Entry 1J5E (X-ray diffraction, 3.05 A resolution); this record covers chains A and E of the 21 polymer chains in the assembly.

== Chain A ==
Molecule: 16S ribosomal RNA
Organism: Thermus thermophilus
Sequence (1522 nucleotides; numbered 0 to 1544 plus 19 insertion-coded residues; 42 numbers in that range are skipped by the numbering (no residue carries them; nothing is unmodelled there); the number before each row is that of its first residue; a row labelled like 190A-190L holds insertion residues (190A, then the next letters in order); numbering starts at 0):
     0 UUUGUUGGAG AGUUUGAUCC UGGCUCAGGG UGAACGCUGG CGGCGUGCCU AAGACAUGCA
    60 AGUCGUGCGG G
    73 CCGCGGGGUU UU
    88 ACUCCG
    95 UGGUC
   101 AGCGGCGGAC GGGUGAGUAA CGCGUGGGU
  129A G
   130 ACCUACCCGG AAGAGGGGGA CAACCCGGGG AAACUCGGGC UAAUCCCCCA UGUGGACCCG
   190 C
190A-190L CCCUUGGGGUGU
   191 GUCCAAAGGG CUUU
   216 GCCCGCUUCC GGAUGGGCCC GCGUCCCAUC AGCUAGUUGG UGGGGUAAUG GCCCACCAAG
   276 GCGACGACGG GUAGCCGGUC UGAGAGGAUG GCCGGCCACA GGGGCACUGA GACACGGGCC
   336 CCACUCCUAC GGGAGGCAGC AGUUAGGAAU CUUCCGCAAU GGGCGCAAGC CUGACGGAGC
   396 GACGCCGCUU GGAGGAAGAA GCCCUUCGGG GUGUAAACUC CUGAA
   442 CCCGGGACGA AACCCCCGAC GA
   474 GGGGACUGAC GGUACCGGG
   494 GUAAUAGCGC CGGCCAACUC CGUGCCAGCA GCCGCGGUAA UACGGAGGGC GCGAGCGUUA
   554 CCCGGAUUCA CUGGGCGUAA AGGGCGUGUA GGCGGCCUGG GGCGUCCCAU GUGAAAGACC
   614 ACGGCUCAAC CGUGGGGGAG CGUGGGAUAC GCUCAGGCUA GACGGUGGGA GAGGGUGGUG
   674 GAAUUCCCGG AGUAGCGGUG AAAUGCGCAG AUACCGGGAG GAACGCCGAU GGCGAAGGCA
   734 GCCACCUGGU CCACCCGUGA CGCUGAGGCG CGAAAGCGUG GGGAGCAAAC CGGAUUAGAU
   794 ACCCGGGUAG UCCACGCCCU AAACGAUGCG CGCUAGGUCU CUGGGUCU
   848 CCUGGGGGCC GAAGCUAACG CGUUAAGCGC GCCGCCUGGG GAGUACGGCC GCAAGGCUGA
   908 AACUCAAAGG AAUUGACGGG GGCCCGCACA AGCGGUGGAG CAUGUGGUUU AAUUCGAAGC
   968 AACGCGAAGA ACCUUACCAG GCCUUGACAU GCUAGG
 1003A G
  1004 AACCCGGGUG AAAGCCUGGG GUGCCCC
1030A-1030D GCGA
  1031 GGGGAGCCCU AGCACAGGUG CUGCAUGGCC GUCGUCAGCU CGUGCCGUGA GGUGUUGGGU
  1091 UAAGUCCCGC AACGAGCGCA ACCCCCGCCG UUAGUUGCCA GCGGUUCGGC CGGGCACUCU
  1151 AACGGGACUG CCCGCGAAA
  1171 GCGGGAGGAA GGAGGGGACG ACGUCUGGUC AGCAUGGCCC UUACGGCCUG GGCGACACAC
  1231 GUGCUACAAU GCCCACUACA AAGCGAUGCC ACCCGGCAAC GGGGAGCUAA UCGCAAAAAG
  1291 GUGGGCCCAG UUCGGAUUGG GGUCUGCAAC CCGACCCCAU GAAGCCGGAA UCGCUAGUAA
  1351 UCGCGGAUCA G
 1361A C
  1362 CAUGCCGCGG UGAAUACGUU CCCGGGCCUU GUACACACCG CCCGUCACGC CAUGGGAGCG
  1422 GGCUCUACCC GAAGUCGCCG GG
  1446 AGCCUACGGG
  1459 CAGGCGCCGA GGGUAGGGCC CGUGACUGGG GCGAAGUCGU AACAAGGUAG CUGUACCGGA
  1519 AGGUGCGGCU GGAUCACCUC CUUUCU
Not modelled in the structure: 0-4, 1535-1538

== Chain E ==
Protein: 30S ribosomal protein S5
Organism: Thermus thermophilus
Reference sequence: P27152 (RS5_THETH); residues 2-162 here correspond to UniProt positions 1-161 (UniProt number = residue number - 1)
Amino-acid sequence (161 residues; row label = number of the first residue in the row):
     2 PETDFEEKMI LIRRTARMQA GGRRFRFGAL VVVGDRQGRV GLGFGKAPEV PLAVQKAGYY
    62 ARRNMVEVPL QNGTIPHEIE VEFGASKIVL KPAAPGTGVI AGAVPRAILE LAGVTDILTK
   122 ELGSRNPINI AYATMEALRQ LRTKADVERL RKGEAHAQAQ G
Not modelled in the structure: 2-4, 155-162

== How chain A and chain E interact ==
Contacting residue pairs - 73 pairs, chain A then chain E:
  U5(A) - Ala95(E)  base contact
  G6(A) - Ala94(E)  base contact
  G6(A) - Ala95(E)  hydrogen bond to the base
  G6(A) - Thr98(E)  hydrogen bond to the base
  G6(A) - Leu119(E)  base contact
  G7(A) - Lys92(E)  hydrogen bond to the base
  G7(A) - Ile101(E)  phosphate contact
  G7(A) - Leu119(E)  phosphate contact
  G7(A) - Thr120(E)  hydrogen bond to the sugar
  G7(A) - Lys121(E)  base contact
  A8(A) - Ile101(E)  base contact
  A8(A) - Ala102(E)  hydrogen bond to the sugar
  A8(A) - Gly103(E)  hydrogen bond to the sugar
  A8(A) - Arg107(E)  base contact
  A8(A) - Thr120(E)  sugar contact
  G9(A) - Lys121(E)  salt bridge to the phosphate
  G9(A) - Glu122(E)  hydrogen bond to the phosphate
  G9(A) - Arg126(E)  hydrogen bond to the base
  A10(A) - Arg126(E)  phosphate contact
  G15(A) - Ala17(E)  sugar contact
  G15(A) - Met19(E)  base contact
  G15(A) - Arg24(E)  hydrogen bond to the sugar
  A16(A) - Thr16(E)  hydrogen bond to the sugar
  A16(A) - Ala17(E)  sugar contact
  U17(A) - Arg14(E)  phosphate contact
  C18(A) - Arg14(E)  salt bridge to the phosphate
  C18(A) - Asn127(E)  hydrogen bond to the phosphate
  C18(A) - Asn130(E)  phosphate contact
  C19(A) - Ala86(E)  phosphate contact
  C19(A) - Ser125(E)  hydrogen bond to the phosphate
  C19(A) - Asn127(E)  hydrogen bond to the phosphate
  C19(A) - Asn130(E)  hydrogen bond to the phosphate
  U20(A) - Ala86(E)  phosphate contact
  A559(A) - Lys121(E)  salt bridge to the phosphate
  A559(A) - Arg126(E)  salt bridge to the phosphate
  U560(A) - Leu123(E)  base contact
  A864(A) - Gly85(E)  phosphate contact
  U921(A) - Arg18(E)  sugar contact
  U921(A) - Met19(E)  hydrogen bond to the sugar
  U921(A) - Gln20(E)  phosphate contact
  G922(A) - Met19(E)  sugar contact
  G922(A) - Gln20(E)  hydrogen bond to the phosphate
  G922(A) - Ala21(E)  phosphate contact
  A923(A) - Ala21(E)  phosphate contact
  C1069(A) - Gln20(E)  phosphate contact
  C1069(A) - Arg25(E)  hydrogen bond to the phosphate
  U1070(A) - Arg18(E)  salt bridge to the phosphate
  U1070(A) - Gln20(E)  phosphate contact
  U1070(A) - Arg25(E)  salt bridge to the phosphate
  C1071(A) - Arg27(E)  salt bridge to the phosphate
  G1072(A) - Pro49(E)  phosphate contact
  G1072(A) - Lys57(E)  salt bridge to the phosphate
  U1073(A) - Lys57(E)  salt bridge to the phosphate
  G1074(A) - Tyr60(E)  phosphate contact
  G1074(A) - Tyr61(E)  hydrogen bond to the phosphate
  G1077(A) - Lys47(E)  hydrogen bond to the base
  U1078(A) - Asn130(E)  hydrogen bond to the sugar
  U1078(A) - Tyr133(E)  phosphate contact
  G1079(A) - Arg14(E)  hydrogen bond to the phosphate
  G1079(A) - Lys47(E)  salt bridge to the phosphate
  G1079(A) - Tyr133(E)  hydrogen bond to the phosphate
  A1080(A) - Arg14(E)  salt bridge to the phosphate
  A1080(A) - Thr16(E)  hydrogen bond to the phosphate
  A1080(A) - Ala17(E)  sugar contact
  A1080(A) - Lys47(E)  salt bridge to the phosphate
  G1081(A) - Thr16(E)  hydrogen bond to the phosphate
  G1081(A) - Ala17(E)  phosphate contact
  C1192(A) - Arg25(E)  hydrogen bond to the base
  G1193(A) - Arg25(E)  hydrogen bond to the sugar
  U1194(A) - Gly22(E)  sugar contact
  A1396(A) - Met19(E)  base contact
  C1397(A) - Arg24(E)  salt bridge to the phosphate
  A1398(A) - Gln20(E)  hydrogen bond to the base
Also at the interface, not in a pair above, chain A (37 interface residues in all): G558, G1082
Also at the interface, not in a pair above, chain E (43 interface residues in all): Gly23, Phe45, Ala48, Leu53, Phe84, Ser87, Pro93

== In short ==
Chain A and chain E form an interface of 37 and 43 residues respectively, with 27 hydrogen bonds and 13 salt
bridges. Polar contacts include G6(A)-Ala95(E), G6(A)-Thr98(E) and G7(A)-Lys92(E).
Chain A is 16S ribosomal RNA and chain E is 30S ribosomal protein S5, both from Thermus thermophilus; the
structure, Structure of the Thermus thermophilus 30S Ribosomal Subunit, was determined by X-ray diffraction.
